Entry 5WSH (X-ray diffraction, 2.00 A resolution); this record covers chains A and C of the 3 polymer chains in the assembly.

== Chain A ==
Protein: HLA class I histocompatibility antigen, A-2 alpha chain
Organism: Homo sapiens
Reference sequence: P01892 (1A02_HUMAN); residues 1-275 here correspond to UniProt positions 25-299 (UniProt number = residue number + 24)
Chain sequence (275 residues; each row starts with the number of its first residue):
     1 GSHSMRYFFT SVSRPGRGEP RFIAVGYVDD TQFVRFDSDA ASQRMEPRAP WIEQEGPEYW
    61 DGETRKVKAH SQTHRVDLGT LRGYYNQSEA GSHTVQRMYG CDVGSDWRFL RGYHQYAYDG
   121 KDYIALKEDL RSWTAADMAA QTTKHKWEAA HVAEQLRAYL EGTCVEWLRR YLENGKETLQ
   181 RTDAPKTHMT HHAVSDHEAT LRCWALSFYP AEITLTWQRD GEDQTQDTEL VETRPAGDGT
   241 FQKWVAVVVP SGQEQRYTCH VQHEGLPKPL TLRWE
Sequence notes: engineered mutation V245 (Ala269 in P01892)
Cystine bridges: C101-C164, C203-C259

== Chain C ==
Protein: Gly-val-trp-ile-arg-thr-pro-thr-ala
Chain sequence (9 residues; row label = number of the first residue in the row):
     1 GVWIRTPTA

== Chain A / chain C interface ==
Contacting residue pairs (33; chain A residue first):
  M5(A) with G1(C)
  Y7(A) with G1(C), hydrogen bond (side chain-backbone); V2(C), hydrophobic
  E63(A) with G1(C); V2(C), hydrogen bond (side chain-backbone)
  R65(A) with I4(C)
  K66(A) with V2(C), hydrogen bond (side chain-backbone); W3(C); I4(C)
  H70(A) with W3(C); T6(C), hydrogen bond
  T73(A) with T6(C), hydrogen bond (side chain-backbone); P7(C)
  D77(A) with T8(C); A9(C), hydrogen bond (side chain-backbone)
  T80(A) with A9(C)
  Y84(A) with A9(C)
  Y99(A) with V2(C); W3(C), hydrogen bond (side chain-backbone)
  T143(A) with A9(C), hydrogen bond (side chain-backbone)
  K146(A) with T8(C), hydrogen bond; A9(C), hydrogen bond (side chain-backbone)
  W147(A) with P7(C); T8(C), hydrogen bond (side chain-backbone)
  V152(A) with P7(C), hydrophobic
  Q155(A) with W3(C); R5(C), hydrogen bond
  L156(A) with W3(C), hydrophobic
  Y159(A) with G1(C), hydrogen bond (side chain-backbone); V2(C); W3(C)
  W167(A) with G1(C)
  Y171(A) with G1(C), hydrogen bond (side chain-backbone)
Interface residues without a listed pair, chain A (30 interface residues in all): F9, M45, Y59, V67, A69, V76, R97, H114, Y116, Y123
Interface features reported in the paper:
  - specific contacts: K146(A)-T8(C) (hydrogen bond)

== Overview ==
The interface between chain A and chain C involves 30 residues on one side and 9 on the other; the contacts
include 14 hydrogen bonds. Among the polar pairs are Y7(A)-G1(C), E63(A)-V2(C) and K66(A)-V2(C). The paper
describes a hydrogen bond between K146(A) and T8(C).
Chain A is HLA class I histocompatibility antigen, A-2 alpha chain (Homo sapiens) and chain C is
Gly-val-trp-ile-arg-thr-pro-thr-ala; the structure, Structure of HLA-A2 P130, was determined by X-ray
diffraction, deposited together with 5E00.
